Entry 8JJ1 (electron microscopy, 3.77 A resolution); this record covers chains A and D of the 8 polymer chains in the assembly.

== Chain A ==
Protein: Glutamate receptor ionotropic, NMDA 2A
Source organism: Homo sapiens
Reference sequence: Q12879 (NMDE1_HUMAN); residues 1-841 here = UniProt positions 1-841
Amino-acid sequence (841 residues; row label = number of the first residue in the row):
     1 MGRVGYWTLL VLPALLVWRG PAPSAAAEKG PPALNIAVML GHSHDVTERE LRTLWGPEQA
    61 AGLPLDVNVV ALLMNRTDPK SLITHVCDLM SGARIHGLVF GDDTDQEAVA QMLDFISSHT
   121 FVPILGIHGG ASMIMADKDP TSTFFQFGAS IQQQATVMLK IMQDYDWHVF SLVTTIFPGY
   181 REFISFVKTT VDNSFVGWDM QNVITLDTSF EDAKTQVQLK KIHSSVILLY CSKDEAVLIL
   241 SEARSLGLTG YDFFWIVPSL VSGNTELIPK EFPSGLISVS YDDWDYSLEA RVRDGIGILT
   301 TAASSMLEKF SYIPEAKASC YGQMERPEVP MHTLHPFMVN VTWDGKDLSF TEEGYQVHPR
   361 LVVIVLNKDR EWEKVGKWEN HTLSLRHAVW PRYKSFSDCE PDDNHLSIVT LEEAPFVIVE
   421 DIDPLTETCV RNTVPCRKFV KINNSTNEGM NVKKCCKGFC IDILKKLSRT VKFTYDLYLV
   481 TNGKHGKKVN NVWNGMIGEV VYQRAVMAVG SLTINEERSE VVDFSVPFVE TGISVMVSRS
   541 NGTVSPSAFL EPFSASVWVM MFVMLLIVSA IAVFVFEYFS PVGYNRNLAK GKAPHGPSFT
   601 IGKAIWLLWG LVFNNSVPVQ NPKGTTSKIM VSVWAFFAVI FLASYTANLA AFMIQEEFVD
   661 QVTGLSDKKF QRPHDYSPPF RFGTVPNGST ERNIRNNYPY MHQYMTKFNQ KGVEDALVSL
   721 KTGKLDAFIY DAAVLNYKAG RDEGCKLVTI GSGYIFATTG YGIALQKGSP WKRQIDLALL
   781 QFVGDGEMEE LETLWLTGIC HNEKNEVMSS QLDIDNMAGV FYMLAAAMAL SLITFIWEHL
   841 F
Unresolved in the structure: 1-33, 541-543, 582-597, 623-624, 656-659, 797-812, 838-841
Swiss-Prot annotation at these positions:
  - region: Phe-599 to Gln-620 (Pore-forming)
  - binding site (Zn(2+)): His-44, His-128, Glu-266, Asp-282
  - binding site (L-glutamate): Ser-511, Thr-513, Arg-518, Ser-689, Thr-690, Asp-731
  - site: Asn-614 (Functional determinant of NMDA receptors)
  - glycosylation (N-linked (GlcNAc...) asparagine): Asn-75, Asn-340, Asn-380, Asn-443, Asn-444, Asn-541, Asn-687
  - natural variant: Pro-57 (P57L: Found in a cutaneous malignant melanoma sample), Pro-79 (P79R: In FESD), Thr-143 (T143I: Found in a patient with autism spectrum disorder; uncertain significance), Phe-183 (F183I: In FESD; uncertain significance), Ile-184 (I184S: In FESD; uncertain significance), Thr-189 (T189N: Found in a patient with schizophrenia; uncertain significance), Cys-231 (C231Y: In FESD; uncertain significance), Ala-243 (A243V: In FESD), Asp-252 (D252N: Found in a cutaneous malignant melanoma sample), Ser-278 (S278F: Found in a cutaneous malignant melanoma sample), Ala-290 (A290V: In FESD; uncertain significance), Gly-295 (G295S: In FESD; uncertain significance), 72 further natural variant entries in UniProt
  - mutagenesis: Pro-552 (P552A: Changed glutamate-gated calcium ion channel activity characterized by increased desensitization ...), Ser-632 (S632F: No effect on localization to the cell membrane. No effect on agonist potency and channel activation by glutamate and glycine), Thr-646 (T646R: No effect on localization to the cell membrane. Results in increased glycine potency and channel activation at lower agonist concentrations)
Cystine bridges: Cys-87/Cys-320, Cys-429/Cys-455, Cys-436/Cys-456
Glycans and other covalent adducts: N-acetylglucosamine (NAG) linked to Asn-687

== Chain D ==
Protein: Glutamate receptor ionotropic, NMDA 1
Source organism: Homo sapiens
Reference sequence: Q05586 (NMDZ1_HUMAN); numbering as in UniProt (aligned over 1-847)
Amino-acid sequence (847 residues; row label = number of the first residue in the row):
     1 MSTMRLLTLA LLFSCSVARA ACDPKIVNIG AVLSTRKHEQ MFREAVNQAN KRHGSWKIQL
    61 NATSVTHKPN AIQMALSVCE DLISSQVYAI LVSHPPTPND HFTPTPVSYT AGFYRIPVLG
   121 LTTRMSIYSD KSIHLSFLRT VPPYSHQSSV WFEMMRVYSW NHIILLVSDD HEGRAAQKRL
   181 ETLLEERESK AEKVLQFDPG TKNVTALLME AKELEARVII LSASEDDAAT VYRAAAMLNM
   241 TGSGYVWLVG EREISGNALR YAPDGILGLQ LINGKNESAH ISDAVGVVAQ AVHELLEKEN
   301 ITDPPRGCVG NTNIWKTGPL FKRVLMSSKY ADGVTGRVEF NEDGDRKFAN YSIMNLQNRK
   361 LVQVGIYNGT HVIPNDRKII WPGGETEKPR GYQMSTRLKI VTIHQEPFVY VKPTLSDGTC
   421 KEEFTVNGDP VKKVICTGPN DTSPGSPRHT VPQCCYGFCI DLLIKLARTM NFTYEVHLVA
   481 DGKFGTQERV NNSNKKEWNG MMGELLSGQA DMIVAPLTIN NERAQYIEFS KPFKYQGLTI
   541 LVKKEIPRST LDSFMQPFQS TLWLLVGLSV HVVAVMLYLL DRFSPFGRFK VNSEEEEEDA
   601 LTLSSAMWFS WGVLLNSGIG EGAPRSFSAR ILGMVWAGFA MIIVASYTAN LAAFLVLDRP
   661 EERITGINDP RLRNPSDKFI YATVKQSSVD IYFRRQVELS TMYRHMEKHN YESAAEAIQA
   721 VRDNKLHAFI WDSAVLEFEA SQKCDLVTTG ELFFRSGFGI GMRKDSPWKQ NVSLSILKSH
   781 ENGFMEDLDK TWVRYQECDS RSNAPATLTF ENMAGVFMLV AGGIVAGIFL IFIEIAYKRH
   841 KDARRKQ
Unresolved in the structure: 1-24, 585-600, 621-625, 797-808, 838-847
Swiss-Prot annotation at these positions:
  - region: Leu-603 to Pro-624 (Pore-forming)
  - binding site (glycine): Pro-516, Thr-518, Arg-523, Ser-688, Asp-732
  - glycosylation (N-linked (GlcNAc...) asparagine): Asn-61, Asn-203, Asn-239, Asn-276, Asn-300, Asn-350, Asn-368, Asn-440, Asn-471, Asn-491, Asn-674, Asn-771
  - natural variant: Arg-217 (R217W: In NDHMSR), Asp-227 (D227H: In NDHMSR; uncertain significance), Arg-306 (R306Q: Found in a patient with schizophrenia; uncertain significance), Asp-552 (D552E: In NDHMSD), Pro-557 (P557R: In NDHMSD), Ser-560 (S560SS: In NDHMSD), Gly-618 (G618R: In NDHMSD), Gly-620 (G620R: In NDHMSD), Ala-637 (A637S: In NDHMSD; uncertain significance; A637V: In NDHMSD; uncertain significance), Gly-638 (G638A: In NDHMSD; G638V: In NDHMSD), Met-641 (M641I: In NDHMSD; M641L: In NDHMSD; M641V: In NDHMSD), Ile-642 (I642T: In NDHMSD; uncertain significance), 14 further natural variant entries in UniProt
  - mutagenesis: Ile-642 (I642L: Slight decrease in glutamate and glycine agonist potency; mutant channels are activated at 2-fold higher glutamate and glycine concentrations), Val-644 (V644M: Increase in glutamate and glycine agonist potency; mutant channels are activated lower glutamate and glycine concentrations), Ala-653 (A653G: Increase in glutamate and glycine agonist potency; mutant channels are activated lower glutamate and glycine concentrations), Met-813 (M813V: Slight decrease in glycine agonist potency; no effect on glutamate agonist potency)
Cystine bridges: Cys-79/Cys-308, Cys-420/Cys-454, Cys-436/Cys-455
Glycans and other covalent adducts: N-acetylglucosamine (NAG) linked to Asn-61, Asn-276, Asn-350, Asn-368, Asn-771

== Interface between chain A and chain D ==
Pairs across the interface (117; chain A residue first):
  Arg-76(A) / Gly-310(D)
  Arg-76(A) / Thr-312(D)
  Thr-77(A) / Phe-113(D)
  Thr-77(A) / Thr-312(D)
  Asp-78(A) / Tyr-114(D)
  Asp-78(A) / Cys-308(D)
  Asp-78(A) / Val-309(D)
  Asp-78(A) / Gly-310(D)  hydrogen bond (side chain-backbone)
  Asp-78(A) / Asn-311(D)
  Pro-79(A) / Phe-113(D)
  Pro-79(A) / Tyr-114(D)
  Lys-80(A) / Leu-76(D)
  Lys-80(A) / Cys-79(D)
  Lys-80(A) / Glu-80(D)  salt bridge
  Lys-80(A) / Cys-308(D)
  Lys-80(A) / Val-309(D)
  Ser-81(A) / Val-309(D)
  Ile-83(A) / Ile-72(D)  hydrophobic
  Ile-83(A) / Leu-76(D)  hydrophobic
  Gln-106(A) / Phe-113(D)  hydrogen bond (side chain-backbone)
  Gln-106(A) / Arg-115(D)  hydrogen bond
  Gln-106(A) / Ile-314(D)
  Glu-107(A) / Arg-115(D)  salt bridge
  Glu-107(A) / Leu-135(D)
  Ala-108(A) / Phe-113(D)  hydrophobic
  Gln-111(A) / Tyr-109(D)
  Gln-111(A) / Ser-132(D)  hydrogen bond (side chain-backbone)
  Gln-111(A) / Ile-133(D)
  Met-112(A) / Tyr-109(D)  hydrophobic
  Asp-114(A) / Tyr-109(D)
  Phe-115(A) / Ala-71(D)  hydrophobic
  Phe-115(A) / Pro-106(D)  hydrophobic
  Phe-115(A) / Tyr-109(D)  hydrophobic
  Met-135(A) / Ser-132(D)  hydrogen bond (backbone-side chain)
  Ala-136(A) / Ile-133(D)  hydrophobic
  Asp-137(A) / Ile-133(D)
  Asp-137(A) / His-171(D)
  Ile-176(A) / Glu-342(D)
  Pro-178(A) / Asp-130(D)
  Pro-178(A) / Lys-131(D)
  Pro-178(A) / Ser-132(D)
  Gly-179(A) / Asp-130(D)  hydrogen bond (backbone-side chain)
  Glu-182(A) / Asp-130(D)
  Thr-190(A) / Asn-494(D)
  Asn-193(A) / Asn-494(D)
  Asn-193(A) / Lys-495(D)  hydrogen bond (backbone-backbone)
  Asn-193(A) / Lys-496(D)  hydrogen bond (side chain-backbone)
  Ser-194(A) / Asn-494(D)  hydrogen bond
  Ser-194(A) / Lys-496(D)
  Phe-195(A) / Gln-487(D)
  Phe-195(A) / Arg-489(D)
  Phe-195(A) / Lys-495(D)
  Phe-195(A) / Lys-496(D)
  Tyr-321(A) / Asn-70(D)  hydrogen bond (backbone-side chain)
  Tyr-321(A) / Ile-72(D)  hydrophobic
  Gly-322(A) / Asn-70(D)
  Gln-323(A) / Pro-69(D)
  Gln-323(A) / Asn-70(D)
  Leu-425(A) / Arg-489(D)
  Thr-426(A) / Arg-489(D)  hydrogen bond (backbone-side chain)
  Val-430(A) / Val-697(D)  hydrophobic
  Arg-431(A) / Arg-695(D)  hydrogen bond (side chain-backbone)
  Arg-431(A) / Val-697(D)
  Asn-432(A) / Val-697(D)
  Lys-457(A) / Ser-700(D)  hydrogen bond
  Phe-549(A) / Ala-645(D)
  Phe-549(A) / Thr-648(D)
  Phe-549(A) / Ala-649(D)  hydrophobic
  Phe-599(A) / Arg-630(D)
  Ile-605(A) / Met-634(D)  hydrophobic
  Trp-606(A) / Ala-629(D)
  Trp-606(A) / Arg-630(D)
  Trp-606(A) / Gly-633(D)
  Trp-606(A) / Met-634(D)
  Trp-609(A) / Met-634(D)
  Trp-609(A) / Ala-637(D)
  Val-612(A) / Met-641(D)  hydrophobic
  Phe-613(A) / Ala-637(D)  hydrophobic
  Phe-613(A) / Ala-640(D)  hydrophobic
  Asn-615(A) / Val-613(D)
  Asn-615(A) / Leu-614(D)  hydrogen bond (side chain-backbone)
  Asn-615(A) / Asn-616(D)
  Asn-615(A) / Val-644(D)
  Val-617(A) / Asn-616(D)
  Val-617(A) / Gly-618(D)
  Val-617(A) / Ile-619(D)
  Pro-618(A) / Phe-609(D)  hydrophobic
  Thr-646(A) / Thr-648(D)  hydrogen bond
  Thr-646(A) / Ala-652(D)
  Leu-649(A) / Ala-649(D)
  Ala-650(A) / Ala-652(D)  hydrophobic
  Met-653(A) / Ala-653(D)  hydrophobic
  Met-653(A) / Val-656(D)  hydrophobic
  Arg-741(A) / Asn-674(D)  hydrogen bond
  Glu-743(A) / Lys-678(D)  salt bridge
  Leu-794(A) / Glu-698(D)
  Asp-813(A) / Phe-558(D)
  Asp-813(A) / Gln-559(D)
  Asp-813(A) / Leu-562(D)
  Asn-816(A) / Leu-562(D)
  Asn-816(A) / Ser-646(D)
  Val-820(A) / Leu-565(D)  hydrophobic
  Val-820(A) / Ser-569(D)
  Met-823(A) / Gly-638(D)
  Met-823(A) / Phe-639(D)
  Met-823(A) / Ile-642(D)  hydrophobic
  Leu-824(A) / Ser-569(D)
  Ala-827(A) / Val-635(D)  hydrophobic
  Leu-830(A) / Ile-631(D)  hydrophobic
  Leu-830(A) / Met-634(D)  hydrophobic
  Ser-831(A) / Met-576(D)
  Ser-831(A) / Ile-631(D)
  Thr-834(A) / Phe-627(D)
  Thr-834(A) / Arg-630(D)
  Thr-834(A) / Met-634(D)
  Trp-837(A) / Phe-627(D)
  Trp-837(A) / Arg-630(D)
Interface residues without a listed pair, chain A (77 interface residues in all): Thr-84, Thr-104, Val-109, His-119, Asp-192, Thr-208, Ser-209, Pro-424, Gly-602, Asn-614, Ser-616, Leu-642, Ile-814, Met-817, Phe-821, Phe-835
Interface residues without a listed pair, chain D (87 interface residues in all): Ala-75, Thr-110, Gly-112, Arg-174, Lys-178, Arg-323, Glu-488, Ser-493, Gln-556, Val-566, Val-572, Val-573, Gly-612, Gly-620, Ser-626, Arg-673, Arg-694, Gln-696

== In short ==
77 residues of chain A and 87 residues of chain D are in contact; the contacts include 16 hydrogen bonds and 3
salt bridges. Polar pairs include Lys-80(A)/Glu-80(D), Glu-107(A)/Arg-115(D) and Glu-743(A)/Lys-678(D).
Covalently linked N-acetylglucosamine: at Asn-687(A).
Here chain A is Glutamate receptor ionotropic, NMDA 2A and chain D is Glutamate receptor ionotropic, NMDA 1,
both from Homo sapiens. Entry 8JJ1 (Cryo-EM structure of GluN1-2A NMDAR in complex with human Fab2G7 in two
fab conformation) was determined by electron microscopy, deposited together with 8JIZ, 8JJ0 and 8JJ2.
